PDB entry 8Q85 | electron microscopy, 3.97 A resolution | chains X and Z of the 12 polymer chains in the assembly

== Chain X ==
Molecule: DASH complex subunit DAD1
From: Saccharomyces cerevisiae
Reference sequence: Q12248 (DAD1_YEAST); residue numbers follow UniProt; this construct covers 1-94
Chain sequence (94 residues; row label = number of the first residue in the row):
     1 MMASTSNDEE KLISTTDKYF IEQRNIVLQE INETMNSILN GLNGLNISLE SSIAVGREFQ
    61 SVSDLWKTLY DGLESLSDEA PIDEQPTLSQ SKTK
Unresolved in the structure: 1-12, 81-94
Swiss-Prot annotation at these positions:
  - modified residue: Ser-91 (Phosphoserine)
  - mutagenesis: Glu-50 (E50D: Perturbs DASH complex formation and weakens microtubule attachments. Decreases sporulation efficiency and spore viability)

== Chain Z ==
Molecule: DASH complex subunit DAD3
From: Saccharomyces cerevisiae
Reference sequence: P69850 (DAD3_YEAST); residues 1-94 here = UniProt positions 1-94
Chain sequence (94 residues; numbered 1 to 94; the number before each row is that of its first residue):
     1 MEHNLSPLQQ EVLDKYKQLS LDLKALDETI KELNYSQHRQ QHSQQETVSP DEILQEMRDI
    61 EVKIGLVGTL LKGSVYSLIL QRKQEQESLG SNSK

== Interface between chain X and chain Z ==
Pairs across the interface (20; chain X residue first):
  Thr-15(X) / Met-1(Z)
  Thr-16(X) / His-3(Z)
  Thr-16(X) / Asn-4(Z)
  Thr-16(X) / Leu-5(Z)
  Tyr-19(X) / His-3(Z)
  Phe-20(X) / Leu-13(Z)  hydrophobic
  Gln-23(X) / Leu-13(Z)
  Gln-23(X) / Lys-17(Z)
  Glu-30(X) / Ser-20(Z)
  Ile-38(X) / Asp-27(Z)
  Leu-42(X) / Ile-30(Z)  hydrophobic
  Leu-45(X) / Asn-34(Z)
  Ser-48(X) / Ile-53(Z)
  Ser-52(X) / Ile-53(Z)
  Val-55(X) / Met-57(Z)  hydrophobic
  Gly-56(X) / Met-57(Z)
  Glu-58(X) / Glu-61(Z)
  Phe-59(X) / Ile-60(Z)  hydrophobic
  Val-62(X) / Gly-68(Z)
  Trp-66(X) / Leu-71(Z)  hydrophobic
Interface residues without a listed pair, chain X (21 interface residues in all): Thr-34, Ser-37, Gly-41, Ser-51
Interface residues without a listed pair, chain Z (22 interface residues in all): Leu-26, Val-48, Leu-54, Arg-58, Ile-64, Val-67

== Overview ==
21 residues of chain X face 22 of chain Z across their interface. Curated annotation (UniProt) lists one
mutagenesis site on chain X.
Here chain X is DASH complex subunit DAD1 and chain Z is DASH complex subunit DAD3, both from Saccharomyces
cerevisiae. Entry 8Q85 (Outer kinetochore Dam1 protomer monomer Ndc80-Nuf2 coiled-coil complex) was determined
by electron microscopy together with 8Q84 from the same study.
